9KM0 - chains E and L of the 39 polymer chains in the assembly; structure by electron microscopy, 2.78 A resolution.

# Chain E
Protein: Antenna pigment protein alpha chain
Organism: Dinoroseobacter shibae DFL 12
Reference sequence: A8LQ15 (A8LQ15_DINSH); numbering as in UniProt (aligned over 1-53)
Amino-acid sequence (53 residues; numbered 1 to 53; the number before each row is that of its first residue):
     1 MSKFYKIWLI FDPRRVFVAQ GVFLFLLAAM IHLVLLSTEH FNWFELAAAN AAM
Disordered / not traced: 1, 53
Small-molecule neighbours:
  - Spheroidenone (A1EFU; (4E,16E,26E)-2-methoxy-2,6,10,14,19,23,27,31-octamethyl-dotriaconta-4,6,8,10,12,14,16,18,20,22,26,30-dodecaen-3-one), molecule 1: Lys-3, Phe-4, Lys-6, Ile-7, Ile-10
  - Spheroidenone (A1EFU), molecule 2: Phe-17, Gln-20, Phe-23, Leu-24, Leu-27, Met-30, Ile-31, Val-34
  - Spheroidenone (A1EFU), molecule 3: Phe-17, Gln-20, Gly-21
  - Spheroidenone (A1EFU), molecule 4: Phe-25, Ala-28, Ala-29, His-32, Leu-33, Trp-43
  - bacteriochlorophyll a (BCL), molecule 1: Phe-4, Ile-7, Phe-11, Val-16, Gln-20, Phe-23, Ile-31
  - bacteriochlorophyll a (BCL), molecule 2: Gly-21, Leu-24, Phe-25, Ala-28, Ala-29, His-32, Leu-35, Trp-43, Phe-44
  - bacteriochlorophyll a (BCL), molecule 3: Leu-24, Leu-27, Ala-28, Ile-31, His-32, Leu-35
  - MW9 ((21R,24R,27S)-24,27,28-trihydroxy-18,24-dioxo-19,23,25-trioxa-24lambda~5~-phosphaoctacosan-21-yl (9Z)-octadec-9-enoate): Arg-15, Val-16, Ala-19, Phe-23

# Chain L
Protein: Reaction center protein L chain
Organism: Dinoroseobacter shibae DFL 12
Reference sequence: A8LQ16 (A8LQ16_DINSH); residues 1-279 here = UniProt positions 1-279
Amino-acid sequence (279 residues; numbered 1 to 279; the number before each row is that of its first residue):
     1 MALLSFERKY RVRGGTLIGG DLFDFWVGPF YVGFFGVTTA FFALLGTILI FWGASQQGTF
    61 NPWLINIAPP DLSYGLGMAP LMEGGLWQII TICAIGAFVS WALREVEICR KLGMGYHVPF
   121 AFSVAIFAYV TLVVFRPLLM GAWGHGFPYG IWSHLDWVSN TGYAYLHFHY NPAHMIAVTF
   181 FFTTTLALAL HGALVLSAAN PPKGEEVKGP DNEDTFFRDF IGYSIGTLGI HRVGLLLALN
   241 AGFWSAVCII ISGPVWTKGW PEWWNWWLEM PIWPSQVDC
Disordered / not traced: 1, 276-279
Differences from the reference sequence: conflict Asp-278 (Gly in A8LQ16), Cys-279 (Leu in A8LQ16)
Ion coordination: Fe ion: His-191, His-231 (shared with 3 residues of chain M)
Small-molecule neighbours:
  - bacteriochlorophyll a (BCL), molecule 1: Thr-47, Ile-50, Phe-98, Phe-122, Ala-125, Ile-126, Ala-128, Tyr-129, Leu-132, Phe-147, Ile-151, Trp-152, His-154, Leu-155, Trp-157, Val-158, Ser-159, Thr-161, Gly-162, Tyr-163, Phe-168, His-169, His-174, Ala-177, Val-178, Phe-181, Phe-182, Ser-245, Ala-246, Cys-248, Ile-249
  - bacteriochlorophyll a (BCL), molecule 2: His-169, His-174, Met-175, Val-178, Thr-179, Phe-182, Thr-183, Leu-186
  - bacteriochlorophyll a / bacteriopheophytin a: Val-158, Tyr-163, His-169, Phe-181, Phe-182, Thr-183, Thr-185, Leu-186, Ala-189, Leu-190, Phe-217, Phe-220, Ile-221
  - bacteriopheophytin a (BPH): Thr-39, Phe-42, Ala-43, Gly-46, Thr-47, Ile-50, Ile-90, Cys-93, Ala-94, Ala-97, Phe-98, Trp-101, Glu-105, Val-118, Ala-121, Phe-122, Ala-125, Tyr-129, Phe-147, Tyr-149, Gly-150, Ile-151, His-154, Ala-238, Leu-239
  - MW9 ((21R,24R,27S)-24,27,28-trihydroxy-18,24-dioxo-19,23,25-trioxa-24lambda~5~-phosphaoctacosan-21-yl (9Z)-octadec-9-enoate), molecule 1: Ala-2, Val-27, Gly-28, Leu-44, Thr-47
  - MW9, molecule 2: Ile-18, Phe-34, Phe-35, Phe-42, Gly-96, Ser-100
  - MW9, molecule 3: Ile-50, Phe-51, Thr-59, Phe-60, Asn-61, Pro-62, Trp-63, Ile-65, Tyr-149, Ile-151
  - MW9, molecule 4: Trp-63, Ile-151, Trp-152
  - MW9, molecule 5: Asn-200, Pro-201, Pro-202
  - MW9, molecule 6: Ile-272, Trp-273, Pro-274
  - ubiquinone-10 (U10), molecule 1: Val-27, Phe-30, Tyr-31, Val-32, Gly-36, Val-37, Ala-40, Trp-101, Arg-104
  - ubiquinone-10 (U10), molecule 2: Phe-120, Phe-180, Thr-183, Leu-186, Ala-187, Leu-190, His-191, Leu-194, Phe-217, Ile-221, Tyr-223, Ser-224, Ile-225, Gly-226, Ile-230, Val-233, Leu-236, Leu-237, Leu-239, Asn-240, Phe-243, Trp-244

# Interface between chain E and chain L
Pairs across the interface - 18 pairs, chain E then chain L:
  Arg-15(E) with Phe-25(L); Trp-26(L), hydrogen bond (side chain-backbone)
  Val-18(E) with Phe-23(L), hydrophobic; Phe-25(L), hydrophobic
  Val-22(E) with Val-37(L), hydrophobic; Phe-41(L)
  Phe-25(E) with Phe-41(L), hydrophobic
  Leu-26(E) with Phe-41(L); Leu-44(L); Leu-45(L)
  Met-30(E) with Ile-48(L), hydrophobic
  Leu-33(E) with Leu-49(L), hydrophobic; Leu-81(L); Ile-89(L), hydrophobic
  Val-34(E) with Trp-52(L), hydrophobic
  Ser-37(E) with Trp-52(L), hydrogen bond; Leu-81(L); Met-82(L)
Other interface residues (no listed pair), chain E (12 interface residues in all): Arg-14, Ala-29, Leu-36
Other interface residues (no listed pair), chain L (16 interface residues in all): Leu-22, Val-27, Ala-40

# Overview
The interface between chain E and chain L involves 12 residues on one side and 16 on the other, with 2
hydrogen bonds. Polar pairs include Arg-15(E)/Trp-26(L) and Ser-37(E)/Trp-52(L). One compound MW9 molecule is
bound between chain E and chain L.
Chain E is Antenna pigment protein alpha chain and chain L is Reaction center protein L chain, both from
Dinoroseobacter shibae DFL 12; the structure, Cryo-EM structure of a tri-heme cytochrome-associated RC-LH1
complex from a marine photoheterotrophic bacterium, purified with EDTA-2Na-containing ..., was determined by
electron microscopy, deposited together with 8YY9 and 8YZ2.
